Entry 8ZNO (electron microscopy, 3.02 A resolution); this record covers chains E and O of the 20 polymer chains in the assembly.

Chain E:
Name: Cytochrome b-c1 complex subunit Rieske, mitochondrial
Source organism: Arachis hypogaea
Notes: EC 7.1.1.8
UniProt: A0A445CTC8 (A0A445CTC8_ARAHY); numbering as in UniProt (aligned over 72-267)
Chain sequence (196 residues; each row starts with the number of its first residue):
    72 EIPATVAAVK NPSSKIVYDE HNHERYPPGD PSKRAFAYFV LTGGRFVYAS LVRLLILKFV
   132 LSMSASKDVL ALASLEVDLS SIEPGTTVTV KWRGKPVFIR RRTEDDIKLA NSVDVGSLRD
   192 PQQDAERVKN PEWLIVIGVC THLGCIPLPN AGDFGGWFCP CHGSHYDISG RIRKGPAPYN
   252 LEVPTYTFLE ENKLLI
Cystine bridges: Cys-216/Cys-232
Metal / ion sites: 2Fe-2S cluster Fe: Cys-211, Cys-230
Residues lining bound ligands:
  - 1,2-Distearoyl-sn-glycerophosphoethanolamine (3PE): Ile-127, Leu-128, Val-131, Leu-132
  - 2Fe-2S cluster (FES): Cys-211, His-213, Leu-214, Gly-215, Cys-216, Cys-230, Cys-232, His-233, Gly-234, Ser-235, Tyr-237

Chain O:
Name: Cytochrome b
Source organism: Arachis hypogaea
UniProt: A0A8F2YUY6 (A0A8F2YUY6_ARAHY); numbering as in UniProt (aligned over 1-386)
Chain sequence (386 residues; each row starts with the number of its first residue):
     1 MRNQRFSLLK QPISSTLNQH LIDYPTPSNL SYWWGFGSLA GICLVIQIVT GVFLAMHYTP
    61 HVDLAFNSVE HVMRDVEGGW LLRYMHANGA SMFLIVVHLH IFRGLYHASY SSPREFVRCL
   121 GVVIFLLMIV TAFTGYVPPW GQMSFWGATV ITSLASAIPV VGDTIVTWLW GGFSVDNATL
   181 NRFFSLHHLL PFILVGASLL HLAALHQYGS NNPLGVHSEM DQISFYPYFY VKDLVGWVAF
   241 AIFFSIWIFY APNVLGHPDN YIPANPMPTP PHIVPEWYFL PIHAILRSIP DKSGGVAAIA
   301 PVFICLLALP FFKSMYVRSS SFRPIHQGIF WLLLADRLLL GWIGCQPVEA PFVTIGQIPP
   361 LVFFLFFAIT PIPGRVGRGI PNSYTD
Disordered / not traced: 386
Metal / ion sites: heme Fe site 1: His-86, His-187; heme Fe site 2: His-100, His-201
Residues lining bound ligands:
  - 1,2-Distearoyl-sn-glycerophosphoethanolamine (3PE), molecule 1: Pro-12, Ile-13, Ser-15, Thr-16
  - 1,2-Distearoyl-sn-glycerophosphoethanolamine (3PE), molecule 2: Trp-33, Leu-99, Phe-102, Arg-103, Tyr-106, His-107, Ser-321, Phe-330, Trp-331, Leu-334
  - 1,2-Distearoyl-sn-glycerophosphoethanolamine (3PE), molecule 3: Phe-116, Ile-193, Gly-196, Ala-197, Leu-199, Leu-200, Ala-203, Ala-204, Gln-207
  - 1,2-Distearoyl-sn-glycerophosphoethanolamine (3PE), molecule 4: Thr-164, Ile-165, Trp-168
  - 1,2-Distearoyl-sn-glycerophosphoethanolamine (3PE), molecule 5: Phe-243, Ile-246, Trp-247, Tyr-250, Ala-251
  - 1,2-Distearoyl-sn-glycerophosphoethanolamine (3PE), molecule 6: Pro-324, Ile-325, Gly-328, Ile-329, Val-362, Leu-365, Phe-366
  - heme (HEM), molecule 1: Trp-34, Gly-35, Gly-37, Ser-38, Ala-40, Gly-41, Leu-44, Phe-93, Val-97, His-100, Ile-101, Arg-103, Ser-109, Val-117, Arg-118, Gly-121, Val-122, Ile-124, Phe-125, Met-128, Ser-198, His-201, Leu-202, Leu-205, Ser-210, Asn-211
  - heme (HEM), molecule 2: Gln-47, Ile-48, Gly-51, Val-52, Leu-54, Ala-55, Tyr-58, Val-69, Arg-83, His-86, Ala-87, Ala-90, Phe-93, Thr-131, Ala-132, Gly-135, Tyr-136, Pro-138, Pro-139, Phe-184, His-187, His-188, Pro-191, Phe-192, Tyr-278

Chain E / chain O interface:
Residue-residue contacts (33):
  Val-131(E) / Trp-168(O)  hydrogen bond (backbone-side chain)
  Met-134(E) / Trp-168(O)  hydrophobic
  Met-134(E) / Arg-182(O)  hydrogen bond (backbone-side chain)
  Ala-136(E) / Gly-171(O)
  Leu-141(E) / Phe-173(O)  hydrophobic
  Ala-144(E) / Phe-173(O)  hydrophobic
  Arg-164(E) / Phe-173(O)
  His-213(E) / Lys-292(O)  hydrogen bond (backbone-side chain)
  Leu-214(E) / Val-150(O)  hydrophobic
  Leu-214(E) / Ser-153(O)  hydrogen bond (backbone-side chain)
  Leu-214(E) / Leu-154(O)  hydrophobic
  Leu-214(E) / Lys-292(O)
  Gly-215(E) / Thr-149(O)
  Cys-216(E) / Val-150(O)  hydrophobic
  Ile-217(E) / Trp-146(O)  hydrophobic
  Ile-217(E) / Thr-269(O)
  Leu-219(E) / Thr-269(O)
  Leu-219(E) / Pro-271(O)  hydrophobic
  Pro-231(E) / Pro-271(O)
  Pro-231(E) / Ile-273(O)
  Cys-232(E) / Val-150(O)  hydrophobic
  Cys-232(E) / Ile-273(O)  hydrophobic
  His-233(E) / Val-150(O)
  His-233(E) / Leu-154(O)
  His-233(E) / His-283(O)
  His-233(E) / Leu-286(O)
  His-233(E) / Arg-287(O)
  Gly-234(E) / Val-348(O)
  His-236(E) / Val-348(O)  hydrogen bond (side chain-backbone)
  Gly-246(E) / Pro-290(O)
  Pro-247(E) / Pro-290(O)
  Pro-247(E) / Asp-291(O)
  Pro-247(E) / Lys-292(O)
Interface residues without a listed pair, chain E (24 interface residues in all): Ser-135, Val-140, Thr-160, Pro-167, Arg-190
Interface residues without a listed pair, chain O (23 interface residues in all): Gly-172, Pro-266, Met-267, Pro-270

Overview:
Chain E and chain O form an interface of 24 and 23 residues respectively, with 5 hydrogen bonds. Polar pairs
include Val-131(E)/Trp-168(O), Met-134(E)/Arg-182(O) and His-213(E)/Lys-292(O). One
1,2-Distearoyl-sn-glycerophosphoethanolamine molecule is bound between chain E and chain O. Bound to chain E:
2Fe-2S cluster.
Chain E is Cytochrome b-c1 complex subunit Rieske, mitochondrial and chain O is Cytochrome b, both from
Arachis hypogaea; the structure, Cryo-EM structure of Arachis hypogaea bc1 complex, was determined by electron
microscopy.
